Entry 6HY8 (X-ray diffraction, 1.22 A resolution); this record covers chain A.

[Chain A]
Name: Lysozyme C
Source organism: Gallus gallus
Notes: EC 3.2.1.17
UniProtKB: P00698 (LYSC_CHICK); residues 1-129 here correspond to UniProt positions 19-147 (UniProt number = residue number + 18)
Amino-acid sequence (129 residues; numbered 1 to 129; the number before each row is that of its first residue):
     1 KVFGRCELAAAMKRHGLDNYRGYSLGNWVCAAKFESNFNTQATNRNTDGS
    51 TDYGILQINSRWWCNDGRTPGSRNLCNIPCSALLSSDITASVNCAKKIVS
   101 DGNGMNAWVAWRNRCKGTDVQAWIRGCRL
Disulfides: Cys6-Cys127, Cys30-Cys115, Cys64-Cys80, Cys76-Cys94
Bound ions: Na+: Ser60, Cys64, Ser72, Arg73; K+ near Thr69 (its only coordinating residue here)
Small-molecule neighbours: Cu(II)-substituted Wells-Dawson (GXW): Arg45, Asn46, Thr47
Curated features (UniProtKB/Swiss-Prot):
  - active site: Glu35, Asp52
  - binding site (substrate): Asp101
Reported in the primary citation:
  - binding site for Cu(II)-substituted Wells-Dawson: His15, Gly16, Tyr20, Arg45, Asn46, Thr47, Asn93, Lys96, Lys97

[Overview]
Bound to chain A: Cu(II)-substituted Wells-Dawson. The Na+ site is built by Ser60, Cys64, Ser72 and Arg73.
Curated annotation (UniProt) lists active-site residues Glu35 and Asp52 and substrate-binding residue Asp101.
The paper reports a binding site for Cu(II)-substituted Wells-Dawson at His15, Gly16 and Tyr20 among others.
Chain A is Lysozyme C (Gallus gallus); the structure, Cu(II)-substituted Wells-Dawson binding to Hen Egg-White
Lysozyme (HEWL), was determined by X-ray diffraction, deposited together with 6HY4, 6HY6 and 6HYB.
